PDB entry 5CHY | X-ray diffraction, 2.00 A resolution | chain A

[Chain A]
Protein: CHEY
Organism: Escherichia coli K12
Reference sequence: P06143 (CHEY_ECOLI); residues 2-129 here correspond to UniProt positions 1-128 (UniProt number = residue number - 1)
Amino-acid sequence (128 residues; numbered 2 to 129; the number before each row is that of its first residue):
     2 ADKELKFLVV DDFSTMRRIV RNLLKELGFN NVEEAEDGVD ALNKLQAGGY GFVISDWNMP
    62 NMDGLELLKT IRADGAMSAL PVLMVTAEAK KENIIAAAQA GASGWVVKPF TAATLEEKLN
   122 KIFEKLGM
Sequence notes: engineered mutation W106 (Tyr105 in P06143)
Metal / ion sites: Ca2+: D13, D57, N59

[Overview]
D13, D57 and N59 form the Ca2+ site.
Chain A is CHEY (Escherichia coli K12); the structure, Structure of chemotaxis protein chey, was determined by
X-ray diffraction (same publication as 6CHY).
